PDB entry 6XNL | X-ray diffraction, 2.20 A resolution | chains A and B of the 3 polymer chains in the assembly

[Chain A]
Name: GCN4-p1 Peptide with IPF-F16
UniProt: P03069 (GCN4_YEAST); residues 1-30 here correspond to UniProt positions 249-278 (UniProt number = residue number + 248)
Amino-acid sequence (30 residues; each row starts with the number of its first residue):
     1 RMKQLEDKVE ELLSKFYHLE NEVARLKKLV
Modified residues: Phe16 (iodo-phenylalanine; PHI)
Construct notes: engineered mutation Phe16 (Asn264 in P03069)
UniProt features mapped onto this chain:
  - region: Leu5 to Leu26 (Leucine-zipper)

[Chain B]
Name: GCN4-p1 Peptide with A16
UniProt: P03069 (GCN4_YEAST); residues 1-30 here correspond to UniProt positions 249-278 (UniProt number = residue number + 248)
Amino-acid sequence (30 residues; numbered 1 to 30; the number before each row is that of its first residue):
     1 RMKQLEDKVE ELLSKAYHLE NEVARLKKLV
Construct notes: engineered mutation Ala16 (Asn264 in P03069)
Bound ions: Na+ site 1 near Glu22 (its only coordinating residue here)
UniProt features mapped onto this chain:
  - region: Leu5 to Leu26 (Leucine-zipper)

[Interface between chain A and chain B]
Residue-residue contacts - 29 pairs, chain A then chain B:
  Arg1(A) with Met2(B); Lys3(B); Glu6(B), salt bridge
  Met2(A) with Met2(B), hydrophobic
  Leu5(A) with Leu5(B), hydrophobic; Glu6(B); Val9(B), hydrophobic
  Lys8(A) with Val9(B); Leu13(B)
  Val9(A) with Val9(B), hydrophobic
  Glu11(A) with Leu13(B)
  Leu12(A) with Val9(B); Leu12(B), hydrophobic; Leu13(B)
  Lys15(A) with Glu20(B), salt bridge
  Phe16(A) with Leu12(B); Lys15(B); Ala16(B)
  Leu19(A) with Leu19(B); Glu20(B); Val23(B), hydrophobic
  Glu22(A) with Val23(B); Lys27(B), salt bridge
  Leu26(A) with Val23(B); Leu26(B), hydrophobic; Lys27(B); Val30(B), hydrophobic
  Leu29(A) with Val30(B), hydrophobic
  Val30(A) with Val30(B), hydrophobic
Interface residues without a listed pair, chain A (15 interface residues in all): Val23

[Summary]
The chain A/chain B interface involves 15 residues from each chain; the contacts include 3 salt bridges. Among
the polar pairs are Arg1(A)-Glu6(B), Lys15(A)-Glu20(B) and Glu22(A)-Lys27(B).
Chain A is GCN4-p1 Peptide with IPF-F16 and chain B is GCN4-p1 Peptide with A16; the structure, GCN4-p1
Peptide Trimer with iodo-phenylalanine residue at position 16 (IPF-F16), was determined by X-ray diffraction.
